Entry 8QPB (electron microscopy, 3.70 A resolution); this record covers chains L and 6 of the 17 polymer chains in the assembly.

# Chain L
Protein: U4/U6 small nuclear ribonucleoprotein Prp31
Organism: Homo sapiens
Reference sequence: Q8WWY3 (PRP31_HUMAN); numbering as in UniProt (aligned over 1-499)
Sequence (499 residues; each row starts with the number of its first residue):
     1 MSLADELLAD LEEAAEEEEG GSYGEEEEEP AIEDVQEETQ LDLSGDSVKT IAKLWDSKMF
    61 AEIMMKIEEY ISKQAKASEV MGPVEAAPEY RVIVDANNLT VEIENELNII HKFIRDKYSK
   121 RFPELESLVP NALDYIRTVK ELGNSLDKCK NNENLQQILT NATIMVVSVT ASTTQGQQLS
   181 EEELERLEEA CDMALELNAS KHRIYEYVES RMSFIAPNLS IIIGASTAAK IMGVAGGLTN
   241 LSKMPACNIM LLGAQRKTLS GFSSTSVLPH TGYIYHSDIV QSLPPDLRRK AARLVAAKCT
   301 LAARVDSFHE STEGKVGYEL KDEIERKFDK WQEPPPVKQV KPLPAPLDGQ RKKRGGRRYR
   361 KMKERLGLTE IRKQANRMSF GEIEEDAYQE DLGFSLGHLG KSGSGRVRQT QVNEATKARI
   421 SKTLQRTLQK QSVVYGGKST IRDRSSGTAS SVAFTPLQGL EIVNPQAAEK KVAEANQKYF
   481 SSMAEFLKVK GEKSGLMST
Unresolved in the structure: 1-51, 81-85, 433-499
Swiss-Prot annotation at these positions:
  - motif: Arg351 to Glu364 (Nuclear localization signal (NLS))
  - site: Cys247 (Interaction with U4 snRNA), His270 (Interaction with U4 snRNA and U4atac snRNA), Arg289 (Interaction with U4atac snRNA), Arg293 (Interaction with U4 snRNA and U4atac snRNA), Lys298 (Interaction with U4 snRNA and U4atac snRNA)
  - modified residue: Ser379 (Phosphoserine), Ser395 (Phosphoserine), Ser432 (Phosphoserine), Lys438 (N6-acetyllysine), Ser439 (Phosphoserine), Thr440 (Phosphothreonine), Ser450 (Phosphoserine), Thr455 (Phosphothreonine)
  - cross-link (Glycyl lysine isopeptide (Lys-Gly)): Lys471 (interchain with G-Cter in SUMO2), Lys478 (interchain with G-Cter in SUMO2)
  - natural variant: His111 to Ile114 (deletion: In RP11), Ala194 (A194E: In RP11), Ala216 (A216P: In RP11)
  - mutagenesis: His270 (H270A/K: Reduces binding to the complex formed by U4 snRNA and SNU13), Arg351 to Glu364 (Abolishes nuclear localization)

# Chain 6
Molecule: U6 snRNA
Organism: Homo sapiens
Sequence (106 nucleotides; numbered 1 to 106; the number before each row is that of its first residue):
     1 GUGCUCGCUU CGGCAGCACA UAUACUAAAA UUGGAACGAU ACAGAGAAGA UUAGCAUGGC
    61 CCCUGCGCAA GGAUGACACG CAAAUUCGUG AAGCGUUCCA UAUUUU
Unresolved in the structure: 1-30, 79-106

# Chain L / chain 6 interface
Pairs across the interface - 29 pairs, chain L then chain 6:
  Leu347(L) with G49(6), hydrogen bond to the base; A50(6), base contact
  Asp348(L) with G49(6), hydrogen bond to the base; A50(6), base contact
  Gly349(L) with G49(6), base contact; A50(6), hydrogen bond to the sugar
  Gln350(L) with A50(6), sugar contact; U51(6), hydrogen bond to the base
  Arg351(L) with A50(6), hydrogen bond to the base; U51(6), base contact
  Lys352(L) with U51(6), base contact; U52(6), base contact
  Lys353(L) with U51(6), phosphate contact; U52(6), salt bridge to the phosphate; A53(6), base contact
  Arg354(L) with G54(6), base contact; C55(6), base contact; A56(6), base contact
  Gly355(L) with G54(6), hydrogen bond to the base; C55(6), hydrogen bond to the base
  Gly356(L) with G54(6), hydrogen bond to the phosphate; C55(6), phosphate contact
  Arg357(L) with C55(6), phosphate contact
  Tyr359(L) with U52(6), hydrogen bond to the sugar; A53(6), hydrogen bond to the phosphate; G54(6), phosphate contact
  Arg360(L) with G54(6), salt bridge to the phosphate; C55(6), salt bridge to the phosphate
  Lys363(L) with A53(6), salt bridge to the phosphate

# Overview
14 residues of chain L face 8 of chain 6 across their interface; the contacts include 10 hydrogen bonds and 4
salt bridges. Among the polar pairs are Leu347(L)-G49(6), Asp348(L)-G49(6) and Gln350(L)-U51(6). From UniProt:
one mutagenesis site on chain L.
Chain L is U4/U6 small nuclear ribonucleoprotein Prp31 and chain 6 is U6 snRNA, both from Homo sapiens; the
structure, Cryo-EM Structure of Pre-B+ATP Complex (core part), was determined by electron microscopy together
with 8QOZ, 8QP8, 8QP9, 8QPA, 8QPE and 8QPK from the same study.
